PDB entry 4J7C | X-ray diffraction, 3.50 A resolution | chains I and J of the 10 polymer chains in the assembly

Chain I (and J):
Protein: Ktr system potassium uptake protein B
Source organism: Bacillus subtilis
Notes: chain J of this document is another copy of the same molecule, construct and numbering; everything in this record applies to it too
UniProt: O32081 (KTRB_BACSU); residue numbers follow UniProt; this construct covers 1-445
Amino-acid sequence (465 residues; each row starts with the number of its first residue; numbers below 1 keep their minus sign (Met-19 is residue -19)):
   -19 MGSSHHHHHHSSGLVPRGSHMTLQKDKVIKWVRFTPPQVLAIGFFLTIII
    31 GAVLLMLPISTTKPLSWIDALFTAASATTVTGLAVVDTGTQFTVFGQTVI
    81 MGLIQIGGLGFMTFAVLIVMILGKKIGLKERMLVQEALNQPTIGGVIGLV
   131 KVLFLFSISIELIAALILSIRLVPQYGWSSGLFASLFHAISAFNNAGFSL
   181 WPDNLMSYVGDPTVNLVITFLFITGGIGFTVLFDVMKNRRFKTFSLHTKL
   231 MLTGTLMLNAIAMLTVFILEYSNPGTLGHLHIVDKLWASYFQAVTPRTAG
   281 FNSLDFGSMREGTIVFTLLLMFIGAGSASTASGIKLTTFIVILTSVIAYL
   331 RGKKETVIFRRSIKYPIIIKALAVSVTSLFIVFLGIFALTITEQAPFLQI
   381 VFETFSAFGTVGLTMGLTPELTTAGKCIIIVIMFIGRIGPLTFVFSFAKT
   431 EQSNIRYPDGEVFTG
Unresolved in the structure: -19 to 14, 103-104
Construct notes: expression tag (-19 to 0)
Metal / ion sites: K+: Val60, Thr61, Asn175, Ala176, Thr278, Ala279, Thr390, Val391
Swiss-Prot annotation at these positions:
  - mutagenesis: Arg436 to Gly445 (Loss of homodimerization)

Interface between chain I and chain J:
Residue-residue contacts - 136 pairs, chain I then chain J:
  Asn119(I) with Phe443(J); Gly445(J), hydrogen bond (side chain-backbone)
  Gln120(I) with Phe443(J)
  Pro121(I) with Phe443(J)
  Thr210(I) with Phe443(J)
  Ser225(I) with Glu441(J)
  Leu226(I) with Gly440(J); Glu441(J), hydrogen bond (backbone-side chain)
  His227(I) with Glu441(J); Val442(J); Phe443(J), hydrogen bond (side chain-backbone)
  Leu249(I) with Ile371(J), hydrophobic
  Glu291(I) with Thr370(J); Ala375(J)
  Gly292(I) with Phe367(J); Thr370(J), hydrogen bond (backbone-side chain); Ile371(J)
  Val295(I) with Phe363(J); Phe367(J), hydrophobic; Thr370(J); Phe377(J), hydrophobic
  Phe296(I) with Phe367(J), hydrophobic
  Leu299(I) with Phe363(J), hydrophobic
  Ser307(I) with Thr444(J); Gly445(J), hydrogen bond (side chain-backbone)
  Lys315(I) with Thr444(J); Gly445(J), hydrogen bond (side chain-backbone)
  Thr317(I) with Val442(J); Phe443(J), hydrogen bond (side chain-backbone)
  Thr318(I) with Thr444(J), hydrogen bond (side chain-backbone)
  Ile322(I) with Leu352(J), hydrophobic; Val356(J), hydrophobic
  Val326(I) with Leu352(J), hydrophobic; Ala353(J), hydrophobic; Val356(J), hydrophobic; Thr357(J)
  Tyr329(I) with Ile349(J), hydrophobic; Lys350(J); Ala353(J), hydrophobic
  Leu330(I) with Leu421(J), hydrophobic; Val424(J), hydrophobic; Phe425(J)
  Arg331(I) with Lys429(J); Thr430(J); Glu431(J), hydrogen bond (backbone-backbone)
  Gly332(I) with Gln432(J)
  Lys333(I) with Glu431(J), salt bridge; Ser433(J)
  Lys334(I) with Arg436(J)
  Glu335(I) with Arg436(J); Tyr437(J), hydrogen bond (side chain-backbone)
  Val337(I) with Tyr437(J), hydrophobic
  Arg340(I) with Tyr437(J); Pro438(J)
  Arg341(I) with Pro438(J); Asp439(J), hydrogen bond (side chain-backbone); Glu441(J), salt bridge
  Ser342(I) with Tyr437(J), hydrogen bond (side chain-backbone); Pro438(J), hydrogen bond (backbone-backbone); Asp439(J); Gly440(J), hydrogen bond (backbone-backbone)
  Lys344(I) with Asp439(J)
  Tyr345(I) with Tyr345(J), hydrophobic
  Ile347(I) with Val442(J); Thr444(J)
  Ile349(I) with Tyr329(J), hydrophobic
  Lys350(I) with Tyr329(J); Thr444(J), hydrogen bond; Gly445(J)
  Ala351(I) with Thr444(J)
  Leu352(I) with Ile322(J), hydrophobic; Val326(J), hydrophobic; Leu352(J), hydrophobic
  Ala353(I) with Val326(J), hydrophobic; Tyr329(J), hydrophobic
  Val356(I) with Ile322(J), hydrophobic; Val326(J), hydrophobic
  Phe363(I) with Val295(J); Leu299(J), hydrophobic
  Phe367(I) with Gly292(J); Val295(J), hydrophobic; Phe296(J), hydrophobic
  Thr370(I) with Glu291(J); Gly292(J), hydrogen bond (side chain-backbone); Val295(J)
  Ile371(I) with Leu249(J), hydrophobic
  Ala375(I) with Glu291(J)
  Phe377(I) with Val295(J), hydrophobic; Phe377(J), hydrophobic; Leu378(J), hydrophobic
  Leu378(I) with Phe377(J), hydrophobic
  Leu421(I) with Leu330(J), hydrophobic
  Val424(I) with Leu330(J), hydrophobic
  Phe425(I) with Leu330(J)
  Lys429(I) with Arg331(J)
  Thr430(I) with Arg331(J)
  Glu431(I) with Arg331(J), hydrogen bond (backbone-backbone); Lys333(J)
  Ser433(I) with Lys333(J)
  Arg436(I) with Lys334(J); Glu335(J)
  Tyr437(I) with Glu335(J), hydrogen bond (backbone-side chain); Val337(J), hydrophobic; Arg340(J); Ser342(J), hydrogen bond (backbone-side chain)
  Pro438(I) with Arg340(J); Arg341(J); Ser342(J), hydrogen bond (backbone-backbone)
  Asp439(I) with Arg341(J), hydrogen bond (backbone-side chain); Ser342(J); Lys344(J)
  Gly440(I) with Ser342(J), hydrogen bond (backbone-backbone)
  Glu441(I) with Ser225(J); Leu226(J), hydrogen bond (side chain-backbone); His227(J); Arg341(J), salt bridge
  Val442(I) with Leu226(J), hydrophobic; His227(J); Thr317(J); Ile347(J)
  Phe443(I) with Asn119(J); Gln120(J); Pro121(J); Thr210(J); His227(J), hydrogen bond (backbone-side chain); Ser307(J); Thr317(J), hydrogen bond (backbone-side chain)
  Thr444(I) with Ser307(J); Thr318(J), hydrogen bond (backbone-side chain); Ile347(J); Lys350(J); Ala351(J)
  Gly445(I) with Asn119(J), hydrogen bond (backbone-side chain); Ser307(J), hydrogen bond (backbone-side chain); Lys315(J), hydrogen bond (backbone-side chain); Lys350(J)
Other interface residues (no listed pair), chain I (76 interface residues in all): Leu230, Val321, Leu323, Ser325, Ile343, Val354, Thr357, Leu359, Ile366, Val381, Ala428, Gln432, Ile435
Other interface residues (no listed pair), chain J (76 interface residues in all): Leu230, Val321, Leu323, Ser325, Gly332, Ile343, Val354, Leu359, Ile366, Val381, Ala428, Ile435
From the paper, about this interface:
  - residue pairs: Lys315(I)-Gly445(J), Gly445(I)-Lys315(J)

In short:
The chain I/chain J interface involves 76 residues from each chain; the contacts include 29 hydrogen bonds and
3 salt bridges. Polar pairs include Lys333(I)-Glu431(J), Arg341(I)-Glu441(J) and Asn119(I)-Gly445(J). The
paper describes contacts between Lys315(I) and Gly445(J) and Gly445(I) and Lys315(J).
Chain I and chain J are both Ktr system potassium uptake protein B (Bacillus subtilis); the structure, KtrAB
potassium transporter from Bacillus subtilis, was determined by X-ray diffraction, deposited together with
4J90 and 4J91.
